Entry 3L2R (X-ray diffraction, 2.88 A resolution); this record covers chains A and D of the 4 polymer chains in the assembly.

[Chain A]
Name: Integrase
Source organism: Human spumaretrovirus
Reference sequence: P14350 (POL_FOAMV); residues 1-392 here correspond to UniProt positions 752-1143 (UniProt number = residue number + 751)
Sequence (395 residues; numbered -2 to 392; the number before each row is that of its first residue; numbers below 1 keep their minus sign (Gly-2 is residue -2)):
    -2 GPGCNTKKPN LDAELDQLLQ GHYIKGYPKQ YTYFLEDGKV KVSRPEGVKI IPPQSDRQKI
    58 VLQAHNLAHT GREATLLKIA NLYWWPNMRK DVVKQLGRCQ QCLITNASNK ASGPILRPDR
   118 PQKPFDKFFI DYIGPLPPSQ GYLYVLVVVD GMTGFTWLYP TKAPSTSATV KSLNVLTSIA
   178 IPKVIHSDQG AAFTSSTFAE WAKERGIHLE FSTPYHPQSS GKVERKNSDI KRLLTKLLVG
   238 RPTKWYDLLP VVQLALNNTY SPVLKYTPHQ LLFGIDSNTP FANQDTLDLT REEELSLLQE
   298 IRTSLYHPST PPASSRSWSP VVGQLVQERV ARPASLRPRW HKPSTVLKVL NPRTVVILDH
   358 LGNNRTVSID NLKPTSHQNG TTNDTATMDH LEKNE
Unresolved in the structure: -2 to 9, 375-392
Differences from the reference sequence: expression tag (-2 to 0); variant Ser217 (Gly968 in P14350), Gly218 (Ser969 in P14350)
Metal / ion sites: Zn2+: His62, His66, Cys96, Cys99; Mg2+: Asp128, Asp185
Curated features (UniProtKB/Swiss-Prot):
  - binding site (Mg(2+)): Asp123, Asp185
Reported in the primary citation:
  - binding site for the 19-nt DNA strand: Arg69, Asn106, Pro211 to Val220, Arg222
  - binding site for the 17-nt DNA strand (chain D): Arg313
  - catalytic residues: Asp128, Asp185, Glu221

[Chain D]
Molecule: 17-nt DNA strand
Sequence (17 nucleotides; numbered 1 to 17; the number before each row is that of its first residue):
     1 TACAAAATTC CATGACA

[Chain A / chain D interface]
Residue-residue contacts - 10 pairs, chain A then chain D:
  Pro214(A) with DA17(D), sugar contact
  Gln215(A) with DA17(D), base contact
  Glu221(A) with DC16(D), sugar contact; DA17(D), sugar contact
  Arg222(A) with DG14(D), base contact; DA15(D), base contact; DC16(D), hydrogen bond to the base
  Ser225(A) with DC16(D), sugar contact
  Lys228(A) with DA17(D), salt bridge to the phosphate
  Lys262(A) with DT9(D), salt bridge to the phosphate
Also at the interface, not in a pair above, chain A (8 interface residues in all): Asn224

[Overview]
The interface between chain A and chain D involves 8 residues on one side and 5 on the other; the contacts
include 1 hydrogen bond and 2 salt bridges. Among the polar pairs are Arg222(A)-DC16(D), Lys228(A)-DA17(D) and
Lys262(A)-DT9(D). The paper reports catalytic residues Asp128(A), Asp185(A) and Glu221(A); a binding site for
the 19-nt DNA strand at Arg69(A), Asn106(A) and Pro211(A) among others.
Chain A is Integrase (Human spumaretrovirus) and chain D is a 17-nt DNA strand; the structure, Crystal
structure of the Prototype Foamy Virus (PFV) intasome in complex with magnesium, was determined by X-ray
diffraction, deposited together with 3OY9, 3L2Q, 3L2U, 3L2V and 3L2W.
